Entry 4UE4 (electron microscopy, 7.00 A resolution (low resolution: residue-level contacts below are approximate; hydrogen-bond / salt-bridge calls are withheld)); this record covers chains A and C of the 3 polymer chains in the assembly.

Chain A:
Molecule: 6S RNA
Source organism: Bacillus subtilis SUBSP. subtilis STR. 168
Sequence (266 nucleotides; each row starts with the number of its first residue):
     4 GCCGUGCUAA GCGGGGAGGU AGCGGUGCCC UGUACCUGCA AUCCGCUCUA GCAGGGCCGA
    64 AUCCCUUCUC GAGGUUCGUU UACUUUAAGG CCUGCCUUAA GUAAGUGGUG UUGACGUUUG
   124 GGUCCUGCGC AAUGGGAAUU CAUGAACCAU GUCAGGUCCG GAAGGAAGCA GCAUUAAGUG
   184 AAACCUCUCA UGUGCCGCAG GGUUGCCUGG GCCGAGCUAA CUGCUUAAGU AACGCUAGGG
   244 UAGCGAAUCG ACAGAAGGUG CACGGU

Chain C:
Name: Signal recognition particle protein
Source organism: Bacillus subtilis SUBSP. subtilis STR. 168
Notes: fragment: m domain
UniProtKB: P37105 (SRP54_BACSU); numbering as in UniProt (aligned over 330-431)
Chain sequence (102 residues; each row starts with the number of its first residue):
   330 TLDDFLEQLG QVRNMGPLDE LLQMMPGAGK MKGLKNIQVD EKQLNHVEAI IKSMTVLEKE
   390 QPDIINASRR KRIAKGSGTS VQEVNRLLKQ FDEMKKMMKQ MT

Chain A / chain C interface:
Contacting residue pairs - 15 pairs, chain A then chain C:
  A149(A) - Ser382(C)
  A149(A) - Met383(C)
  A149(A) - Thr384(C)
  A149(A) - Arg398(C)
  C150(A) - Ser397(C)
  C150(A) - Arg398(C)
  C150(A) - Arg401(C)
  G159(A) - Gly405(C)
  A170(A) - Lys404(C)
  A170(A) - Gly405(C)
  G171(A) - Lys404(C)
  C172(A) - Lys381(C)
  C172(A) - Ser382(C)
  C172(A) - Met383(C)
  A173(A) - Thr384(C)
Interface residues without a listed pair, chain A (8 interface residues in all): U160
Interface residues without a listed pair, chain C (13 interface residues in all): Val385, Ile393, Arg399, Ser406

Summary:
Chain A and chain C form an interface of 8 and 13 residues respectively.
Here chain A is 6S RNA and chain C is Signal recognition particle protein, both from Bacillus subtilis SUBSP.
subtilis STR. 168. Entry 4UE4 (Structural basis for targeting and elongation arrest of Bacillus signal
recognition particle) was determined by electron microscopy together with 4UE5 from the same study.
